1RQK - chains M and H of the 3 polymer chains in the assembly; structure by X-ray diffraction, 2.70 A resolution.

# Chain M
Protein: Reaction center protein M chain
Organism: Rhodobacter sphaeroides
UniProt: P02953 (RCEM_RHOSH); residues 1-307 here = UniProt positions 1-307
Sequence (307 residues; numbered 1 to 307; the number before each row is that of its first residue):
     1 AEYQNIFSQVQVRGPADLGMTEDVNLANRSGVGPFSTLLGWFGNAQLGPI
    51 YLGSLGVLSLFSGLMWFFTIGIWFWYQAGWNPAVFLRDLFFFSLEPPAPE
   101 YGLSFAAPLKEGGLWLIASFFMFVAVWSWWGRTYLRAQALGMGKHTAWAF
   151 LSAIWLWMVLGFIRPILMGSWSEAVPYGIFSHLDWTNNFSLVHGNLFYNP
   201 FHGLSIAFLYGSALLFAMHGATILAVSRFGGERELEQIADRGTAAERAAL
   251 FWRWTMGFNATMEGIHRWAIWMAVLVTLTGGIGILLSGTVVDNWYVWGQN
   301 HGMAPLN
Not modelled in the structure: 303-307
Bound ions: bacteriochlorophyll a Mg site 1 near His182 (its only coordinating residue here); bacteriochlorophyll a Mg site 2 near His202 (its only coordinating residue here); Fe ion: His219, Glu234, His266 (shared with 2 residues of chain L)
Ligand contacts:
  - bacteriochlorophyll a (BCL), molecule 1: Trp66, Phe67, Met122, Trp157, Leu160, Val175, Ile179, His182, Leu183, Trp185, Thr186
  - bacteriochlorophyll a (BCL), molecule 2: Trp66, Met122, Val126, Phe150, Ala153, Ile154, Leu156, Trp157, Leu160, Trp185, Thr186, Asn187, Phe189, Ser190, Asn195, Leu196, Phe197, His202, Ser205, Ile206, Leu209, Tyr210, Val276, Thr277, Gly280, Ile284
  - bacteriochlorophyll a (BCL), molecule 3: Phe197, Gly203, Ile206, Ala207, Tyr210, Gly211, Leu214
  - bacteriopheophytin a (BPH), molecule 1: Ser59, Leu60, Gly63, Leu64, Phe67, Ala125, Val126, Trp129, Thr133, Thr146, Ala149, Phe150, Ala153, Ala273, Val274, Thr277
  - bacteriopheophytin a (BPH), molecule 2: Tyr210, Ala213, Leu214, Ala217, Met218, Trp252, Thr255, Met256
  - 3,4-dihydrospheroidene (SP2): Trp66, Phe67, Phe68, Ile70, Gly71, Phe74, Trp75, Phe85, Leu89, Phe105, Trp115, Ser119, Phe120, Met122, Phe123, Trp157, Met158, Leu160, Gly161, Phe162, Trp171, Val175, Tyr177, Gly178, Ile179, His182
  - ubiquinone-10 (U10), molecule 1: Phe7, Leu38, Leu39, Trp41, Phe42
  - ubiquinone-10 (U10), molecule 2: Leu214, Leu215, Met218, His219, Thr222, Ile223, Ala245, Ala248, Ala249, Trp252, Met256, Phe258, Asn259, Ala260, Thr261, Met262, Ile265, Trp268, Met272

# Chain H
Protein: Reaction center protein H chain
Organism: Rhodobacter sphaeroides
UniProt: P11846 (RCEH_RHOSH); numbering as in UniProt (aligned over 1-260)
Sequence (260 residues; row label = number of the first residue in the row):
     1 MVGVTAFGNFDLASLAIYSFWIFLAGLIYYLQTENMREGYPLENEDGTPA
    51 ANQGPFPLPKPKTFILPHGRGTLTVPGPESEDRPIALARTAVSEGFPHAP
   101 TGDPMKDGVGPASWVARRDLPELDGHGHNKIKPMKAAAGFHVSAGKNPIG
   151 LPVRGCDLEIAGKVVDIWVDIPEQMARFLEVELKDGSTRLLPMQMVKVQS
   201 NRVHVNALSSDLFAGIPTIKSPTEVTLLEEDKICGYVAGGLMYAAPKRKS
   251 VVAAMLAEYA
Not modelled in the structure: 1-9, 251-260

# Chain M / chain H interface
Contacting residue pairs - 118 pairs, chain M then chain H:
  Ala1(M) - Asn206(H)  hydrogen bond (backbone-side chain)
  Glu2(M) - Lys197(H)
  Tyr3(M) - Met193(H)
  Tyr3(M) - Gln194(H)
  Tyr3(M) - Val196(H)
  Tyr3(M) - Lys197(H)
  Asn5(M) - Gln194(H)
  Gln9(M) - Gly145(H)
  Gln9(M) - Met193(H)
  Gln9(M) - Val196(H)  hydrogen bond (side chain-backbone)
  Gln9(M) - Lys197(H)
  Gln9(M) - Val198(H)  hydrogen bond (side chain-backbone)
  Val10(M) - Val142(H)  hydrophobic
  Val10(M) - Ala144(H)
  Val10(M) - Lys146(H)
  Gln11(M) - Val142(H)
  Gln11(M) - Ser143(H)  hydrogen bond (backbone-backbone)
  Gln11(M) - Ala144(H)  hydrogen bond (backbone-backbone)
  Val12(M) - Phe140(H)  hydrophobic
  Val12(M) - His141(H)
  Val12(M) - Ser143(H)
  Val12(M) - Val169(H)  hydrophobic
  Val12(M) - Gln174(H)
  Arg13(M) - Gly139(H)
  Arg13(M) - Phe140(H)
  Arg13(M) - His141(H)  hydrogen bond (backbone-backbone)
  Arg13(M) - Ser143(H)
  Arg13(M) - Gln174(H)
  Gly14(M) - Gly139(H)
  Gly14(M) - Phe140(H)
  Gly14(M) - Gln174(H)  hydrogen bond (backbone-side chain)
  Pro15(M) - Ala138(H)
  Pro15(M) - Phe140(H)
  Pro15(M) - Gln174(H)  hydrogen bond (backbone-side chain)
  Asp17(M) - Pro172(H)
  Met20(M) - Gly125(H)
  Met20(M) - His126(H)
  Trp41(M) - Ala144(H)  hydrophobic
  Trp41(M) - Gly145(H)
  Asn44(M) - Glu173(H)
  Pro200(M) - Ile17(H)  hydrophobic
  Phe201(M) - Ala16(H)
  Phe201(M) - Ile17(H)
  Leu204(M) - Ile17(H)  hydrophobic
  Leu204(M) - Phe20(H)  hydrophobic
  Leu204(M) - Trp21(H)  hydrophobic
  Ser227(M) - Gln194(H)
  Arg228(M) - Gln194(H)
  Arg228(M) - Met195(H)
  Arg228(M) - Cys234(H)  hydrogen bond (backbone-side chain)
  Arg228(M) - Leu241(H)
  Phe229(M) - Cys234(H)
  Phe229(M) - Ala238(H)  hydrophobic
  Glu232(M) - Met175(H)
  Glu232(M) - Arg177(H)  salt bridge
  Arg233(M) - Glu122(H)  salt bridge
  Arg233(M) - Lys130(H)
  Arg233(M) - Ile131(H)
  Arg233(M) - Arg177(H)
  Arg233(M) - Leu227(H)
  Arg233(M) - Glu230(H)  salt bridge
  Glu236(M) - Arg117(H)  hydrogen bond (backbone-side chain)
  Glu236(M) - Arg118(H)  salt bridge
  Glu236(M) - Glu122(H)
  Glu236(M) - Leu227(H)
  Gln237(M) - Arg117(H)
  Ile238(M) - Glu38(H)
  Ile238(M) - Phe64(H)  hydrophobic
  Ile238(M) - Leu73(H)
  Ala239(M) - Leu66(H)  hydrophobic
  Ala239(M) - Leu73(H)
  Asp240(M) - Arg117(H)  hydrogen bond (backbone-side chain)
  Asp240(M) - Arg118(H)  salt bridge
  Asp240(M) - Leu227(H)
  Arg241(M) - Glu38(H)  salt bridge
  Arg241(M) - Glu79(H)  salt bridge
  Arg241(M) - Val115(H)
  Arg241(M) - Arg117(H)
  Gly242(M) - Val115(H)
  Gly242(M) - Arg117(H)
  Gly242(M) - Asp231(H)
  Thr243(M) - Ser113(H)
  Thr243(M) - Val115(H)
  Thr243(M) - Asp231(H)  hydrogen bond (backbone-side chain)
  Glu246(M) - Val115(H)
  Arg247(M) - Pro111(H)  hydrogen bond (side chain-backbone)
  Arg247(M) - Ser113(H)  hydrogen bond (side chain-backbone)
  Arg247(M) - Gly235(H)
  Arg253(M) - Tyr40(H)  hydrogen bond
  Arg253(M) - Leu42(H)
  Phe258(M) - Gln32(H)
  Asn259(M) - Asn35(H)
  Ala260(M) - Asn35(H)
  Thr261(M) - Glu34(H)
  Thr261(M) - Asn35(H)  hydrogen bond (backbone-side chain)
  Thr261(M) - Glu38(H)
  Glu263(M) - Lys62(H)  salt bridge
  Glu263(M) - Phe64(H)
  Gly264(M) - Asn35(H)
  Ile265(M) - Asn35(H)  hydrogen bond (backbone-side chain)
  Arg267(M) - Tyr30(H)  hydrogen bond
  Arg267(M) - Leu31(H)
  Arg267(M) - Glu34(H)  salt bridge
  Arg267(M) - Lys62(H)
  Trp268(M) - Leu31(H)  hydrophobic
  Trp268(M) - Asn35(H)
  Trp271(M) - Leu27(H)  hydrophobic
  Leu275(M) - Leu27(H)  hydrophobic
  Thr279(M) - Phe20(H)
  Val290(M) - Asp11(H)
  Val290(M) - Leu12(H)  hydrophobic
  Val291(M) - Ala13(H)  hydrophobic
  Trp297(M) - Asp11(H)  hydrogen bond
  Trp297(M) - Ala13(H)
  Trp297(M) - Ser14(H)
  His301(M) - Asp11(H)
  His301(M) - Ser14(H)  hydrogen bond (backbone-side chain)
  Gly302(M) - Asp11(H)
Interface residues without a listed pair, chain M (56 interface residues in all): Phe35, Thr37, Phe208, Leu286, Trp294
Interface residues without a listed pair, chain H (72 interface residues in all): Phe23, Leu24, Arg37, Gly110, Ala112, Trp114, Met134, Pro148, Ile167, Ala176, Pro192

# Summary
The interface between chain M and chain H involves 56 residues on one side and 72 on the other, with 20
hydrogen bonds and 9 salt bridges. Polar pairs include Glu232(M)-Arg177(H), Arg233(M)-Glu122(H) and
Arg233(M)-Glu230(H).
Chain M is Reaction center protein M chain and chain H is Reaction center protein H chain, both from
Rhodobacter sphaeroides; the structure, Structure of the reaction centre from Rhodobacter sphaeroides
carotenoidless strain R-26.1 reconstituted with 3,4-dihydrospheroidene, was determined by X-ray diffraction,
deposited together with 1RG5 and 1RGN.
